Entry 4NSC (X-ray diffraction, 3.20 A resolution); this record covers chains A and D of the 6 polymer chains in the assembly.

== Chain A (and D) ==
Molecule: Calcium uptake protein 1, mitochondrial
From: Homo sapiens
Notes: chain D of this document is another copy of the same molecule, construct and numbering; everything in this record applies to it too
UniProtKB: Q9BPX6 (MICU1_HUMAN); residue numbers follow UniProt; this construct covers 97-476
Sequence (401 residues; row label = number of the first residue in the row):
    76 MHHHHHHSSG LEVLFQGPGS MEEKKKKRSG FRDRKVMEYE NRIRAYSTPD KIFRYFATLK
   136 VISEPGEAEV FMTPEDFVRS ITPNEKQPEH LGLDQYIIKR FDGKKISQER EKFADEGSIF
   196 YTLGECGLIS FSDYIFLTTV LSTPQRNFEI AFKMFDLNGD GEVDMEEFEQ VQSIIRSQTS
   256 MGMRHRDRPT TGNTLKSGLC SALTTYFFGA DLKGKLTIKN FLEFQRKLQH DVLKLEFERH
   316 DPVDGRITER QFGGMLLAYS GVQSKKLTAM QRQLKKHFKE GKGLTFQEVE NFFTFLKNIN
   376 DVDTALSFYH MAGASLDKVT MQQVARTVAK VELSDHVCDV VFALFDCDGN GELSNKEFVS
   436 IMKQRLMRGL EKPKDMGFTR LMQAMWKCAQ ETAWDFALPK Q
Disordered / not traced: 76-101, 136-142, 178-193, 253-276, 444-450, 466-476 (chain D: 76-105, 139-140, 178-185, 258-275, 446-453, 468-476)
Construct notes: expression tag (76-96)
Curated features (UniProtKB/Swiss-Prot):
  - region: K99 to K110 (Polybasic region), K126 to R129 (K/R-ring), R259 to R263 (K/R-ring), R455 to Q465 (C-helix region)
  - binding site (Ca(2+)): D231, N233, D235, E237, E242, D421, D423, N425, E427, E432
  - modified residue: S122 (Phosphoserine), R455 (Asymmetric dimethylarginine)
  - natural variant: R129 to Q476 (deletion: In MPXPS), R129 (R129P: In MPXPS; uncertain significance), R185 (deletion: In MPXPS)
  - mutagenesis: K99 to R103 (Abolishes interaction with EMRE/SMDT1), K99 to K102 (Abolishes interaction with EMRE/SMDT1 while maintaining interaction with MICU2), F106 (F106A: Slightly decreased ability to inhibit MCU channel activity in absence of calcium), Y114 (Y114A: Decreased ability to inhibit MCU channel activity in absence of calcium), R117 (R117A: Slightly decreased ability to inhibit MCU channel activity in absence of calcium), R119 (R119E: Impaired interaction with MCU; R119K: Does not affect interaction with MCU), Y121 (Y121A: Decreased ability to inhibit MCU channel activity in absence of calcium), K126 to R129 (Abolished ability to inhibit MCU channel activity in absence of calcium; when associated with 259-E--E-263), K126 (K126A: Abolished ability to inhibit MCU channel activity in absence of calcium; K126E: Abolished ability to inhibit MCU in absence of calcium), R129 (R129A: Decreased ability to inhibit MCU channel activity in absence of calcium), R154 (R154K: Does not affect interaction with MCU; R154Q: Impaired interaction with MCU), R221 (R221A: Abolishes homooligomerization), 14 further mutagenesis entries in UniProt
From the paper describing this entry:
  - self-association interface (contacts with another copy of this molecule); pairs are residue here / residue on that copy: R221-D376 (salt bridge)
  - mutagenesis - R221A, R221A/D376A, D376A: abolished binding to in the absence of Ca2+
  - mutagenesis - R221A: unchanged binding to in the presence of Ca2+
  - mutagenesis - F383A/H385A: abolished binding to in the presence of Ca2+

== Interface between chain A and chain D ==
Contacting residue pairs (16; chain A residue first):
  R103(A) with D239(D), salt bridge; E241(D), salt bridge; E242(D)
  F106(A) with E241(D); Q245(D)
  R107(A) with E241(D), salt bridge
  G452(A) with C463(D), hydrogen bond (backbone-side chain)
  F453(A) with C463(D), hydrogen bond (backbone-side chain)
  R455(A) with K462(D)
  L456(A) with A459(D); M460(D), hydrophobic; C463(D), hydrophobic
  A459(A) with L456(D)
  M460(A) with L456(D), hydrophobic
  C463(A) with T454(D); L456(D), hydrophobic

== In short ==
Chain A and chain D each contribute 10 residues to their interface; the contacts include 2 hydrogen bonds and
3 salt bridges. Among the polar pairs are R103(A)-D239(D), R103(A)-E241(D) and R107(A)-E241(D). The paper
reports that R221A, R221A/D376A and D376A of chain A abolish binding to in the absence of Ca2+; a
self-association interface involving R221(A) and D376(A).
Both chains are Calcium uptake protein 1, mitochondrial (Homo sapiens). Entry 4NSC (Crystal Structure of
CBARA1 in the Apo-form) was determined by X-ray diffraction (same publication as 4NSD).
